PDB entry 7V2Y | electron microscopy, 3.40 A resolution | chains A and B of the 6 polymer chains in the assembly

# Chain A
Molecule: THO complex subunit HPR1
Organism: Saccharomyces cerevisiae S288c
UniProtKB: P17629 (HPR1_YEAST); residues 1-752 here = UniProt positions 1-752
Amino-acid sequence (752 residues; each row starts with the number of its first residue):
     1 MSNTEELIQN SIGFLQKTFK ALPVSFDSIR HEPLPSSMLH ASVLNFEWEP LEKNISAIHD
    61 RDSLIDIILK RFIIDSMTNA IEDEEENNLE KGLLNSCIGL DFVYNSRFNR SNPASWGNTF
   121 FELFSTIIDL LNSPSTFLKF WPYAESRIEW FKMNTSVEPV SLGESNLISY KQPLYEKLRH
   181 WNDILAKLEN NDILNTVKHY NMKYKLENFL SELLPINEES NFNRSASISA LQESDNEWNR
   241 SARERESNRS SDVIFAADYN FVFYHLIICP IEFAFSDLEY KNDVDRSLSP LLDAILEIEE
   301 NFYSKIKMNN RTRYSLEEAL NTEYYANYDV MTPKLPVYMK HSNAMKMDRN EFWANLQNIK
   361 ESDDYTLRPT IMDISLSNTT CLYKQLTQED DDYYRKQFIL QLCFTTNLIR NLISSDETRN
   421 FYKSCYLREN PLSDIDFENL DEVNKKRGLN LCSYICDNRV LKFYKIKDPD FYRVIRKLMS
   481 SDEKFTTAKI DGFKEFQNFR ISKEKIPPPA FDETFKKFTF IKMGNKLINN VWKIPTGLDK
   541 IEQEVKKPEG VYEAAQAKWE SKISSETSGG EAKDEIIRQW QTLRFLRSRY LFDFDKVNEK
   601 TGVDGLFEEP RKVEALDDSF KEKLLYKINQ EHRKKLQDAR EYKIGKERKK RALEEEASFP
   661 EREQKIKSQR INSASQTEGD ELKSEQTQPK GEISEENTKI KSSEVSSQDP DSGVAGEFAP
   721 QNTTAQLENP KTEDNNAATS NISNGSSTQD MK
Unresolved in the structure: 1, 566-573, 603-752
UniProt features mapped onto this chain:
  - modified residue: Ser-234 (Phosphoserine)

# Chain B
Molecule: THO complex subunit 2
Organism: Saccharomyces cerevisiae S288c
UniProtKB: P53552 (THO2_YEAST); residue numbers follow UniProt; this construct covers 1-1597
Amino-acid sequence (1597 residues; row label = number of the first residue in the row):
     1 MAEQTLLSKL NALSQKVIPP ASPSQASILT EEVIRNWPER SKTLCSDFTA LESNDEKEDW
    61 LRTLFIELFD FINKNDENSP LKLSDVASFT NELVNHERQV SQASIVGKMF IAVSSTVPNI
   121 NDLTTISLCK LIPSLHEELF KFSWISSKLL NKEQTTLLRH LLKKSKYELK KYNLLVENSV
   181 GYGQLVALLI LAYYDPDNFS KVSAYLKEIY HIMGKYSLDS IRTLDVILNV SSQFITEGYK
   241 FFIALLRKSD SWPSSHVANN SNYSSLNEGG NMIAANIISF NLSQYNEEVD KENYERYMDM
   301 CCILLKNGFV NFYSIWDNVK PEMEFLQEYI QNLETELEEE STKGVENPLA MAAALSTENE
   361 TDEDNALVVN DDVNMKDKIS EETNADIESK GKQKTQQDIL LFGKIKLLER LLIHGCVIPV
   421 IHVLKQYPKV LYVSESLSRY LGRVFEYLLN PLYTSMTSSG ESKDMATALM ITRIDNGILA
   481 HKPRLIHKYK THEPFESLEL NSSYVFYYSE WNSNLTPFAS VNDLFENSHI YLSIIGPYLG
   541 RIPTLLSKIS RIGVADIQKN HGSESLHVTI DKWIDYVRKF IFPATSLLQN NPIATSEVYE
   601 LMKFFPFEKR YFIYNEMMTK LSQDILPLKV SFNKAEREAK SILKALSIDT IAKESRRFAK
   661 LISTNPLASL VPAVKQIENY DKVSELVVYT TKYFNDFAYD VLQFVLLLRL TYNRPAVQFD
   721 GVNQAMWVQR LSIFIAGLAK NCPNMDISNI ITYILKTLHN GNIIAVSILK ELIITVGGIR
   781 DLNEVNMKQL LMLNSGSPLK QYARHLIYDF RDDNSVISSR LTSFFTDQSA ISEIILLLYT
   841 LNLKANTQNS HYKILSTRCD EMNTLLWSFI ELIKHCLKGK AFEENVLPFV ELNNRFHLST
   901 PWTFHIWRDY LDNQLNSNEN FSIDELIEGA EFSDVDLTKI SKDLFTTFWR LSLYDIHFDK
   961 SLYDERKNAL SGENTGHMSN RKKHLIQNQI KDILVTGISH QRAFKKTSEF ISEKSNVWNK
  1021 DCGEDQIKIF LQNCVVPRVL FSPSDALFSS FFIFMAFRTE NLMSILNTCI TSNILKTLLF
  1081 CCTSSEAGNL GLFFTDVLKK LEKMRLNGDF NDQASRKLYE WHSVITEQVI DLLSEKNYMS
  1141 IRNGIEFMKH VTSVFPVVKA HIQLVYTTLE ENLINEERED IKLPSSALIG HLKARLKDAL
  1201 ELDEFCTLTE EEAEQKRIRE MELEEIKNYE TACQNEQKQV ALRKQLELNK SQRLQNDPPK
  1261 SVASGSAGLN SKDRYTYSRN EPVIPTKPSS SQWSYSKVTR HVDDINHYLA TNHLQKAISL
  1321 VENDDETRNL RKLSKQNMPI FDFRNSTLEI FERYFRTLIQ NPQNPDFAEK IDSLKRYIKN
  1381 ISREPYPDTT SSYSEAAAPE YTKRSSRYSG NAGGKDGYGS SNYRGPSNDR SAPKNIKPIS
  1441 SYAHKRSELP TRPSKSKTYN DRSRALRPTG PDRGDGFDQR DNRLREEYKK NSSQRSQLRF
  1501 PEKPFQEGKD SSKANPYQAS SYKRDSPSEN EEKPNKRFKK DETIRNKFQT QDYRNTRDSG
  1561 AAHRANENQR YNGNRKSNTQ ALPQGPKGGN YVSRYQR
Unresolved in the structure: 362-390, 1256-1597

# Interface between chain A and chain B
Contacting residue pairs - 227 pairs, chain A then chain B:
  Glu-145(A) with Asp-250(B)
  Leu-162(A) with Gly-269(B); Met-272(B), hydrophobic
  Ser-169(A) with Tyr-167(B)
  Tyr-175(A) with Tyr-167(B), hydrogen bond (backbone-side chain)
  Leu-178(A) with Tyr-167(B)
  Arg-179(A) with Lys-166(B); Tyr-167(B)
  Asn-182(A) with Leu-169(B)
  Glu-189(A) with Ser-217(B), hydrogen bond
  Tyr-200(A) with His-211(B); Lys-215(B)
  Lys-203(A) with Gly-214(B), hydrogen bond (side chain-backbone); Lys-215(B); Ser-217(B), hydrogen bond
  Tyr-204(A) with Tyr-210(B); Met-213(B), hydrophobic
  Lys-205(A) with Asp-250(B), salt bridge
  Glu-207(A) with Met-213(B); Leu-218(B)
  Asn-208(A) with Ser-220(B), hydrogen bond
  Leu-210(A) with Leu-169(B), hydrophobic
  Ser-211(A) with Lys-171(B), hydrogen bond; Asp-219(B)
  Glu-212(A) with Ser-220(B), hydrogen bond; Ile-273(B)
  Ile-216(A) with Ile-221(B), hydrophobic
  Glu-219(A) with Lys-163(B), salt bridge
  Ser-220(A) with Tyr-167(B); Leu-169(B)
  Asn-221(A) with Leu-169(B); Lys-171(B), hydrogen bond
  Phe-222(A) with Asn-173(B), hydrogen bond (backbone-side chain)
  Asn-223(A) with Glu-168(B); Lys-171(B); Asn-173(B); Glu-177(B), hydrogen bond
  Arg-224(A) with Glu-168(B)
  Ser-225(A) with Lys-164(B)
  Ala-226(A) with Glu-177(B)
  Ser-227(A) with Tyr-172(B); Glu-177(B)
  Ile-228(A) with Glu-177(B)
  Ser-229(A) with Tyr-172(B); Glu-177(B), hydrogen bond (side chain-backbone); Asn-178(B)
  Gln-232(A) with Glu-177(B); Asn-178(B); Ser-179(B), hydrogen bond (side chain-backbone); Val-180(B), hydrogen bond (side chain-backbone)
  Ser-234(A) with Val-180(B); Tyr-216(B)
  Phe-263(A) with Val-180(B), hydrophobic
  Ile-267(A) with Ser-179(B)
  Glu-323(A) with Arg-473(B), salt bridge; Lys-482(B), salt bridge
  Tyr-324(A) with Arg-473(B); Asn-501(B)
  Tyr-328(A) with His-487(B); Asn-501(B)
  Arg-349(A) with Asp-197(B), salt bridge
  Asn-350(A) with Ser-200(B)
  Trp-353(A) with Asp-197(B), hydrogen bond
  Gln-357(A) with Ala-204(B); Lys-207(B)
  Glu-361(A) with Lys-207(B)
  Thr-370(A) with Gln-184(B), hydrogen bond; Glu-208(B); His-211(B)
  Ile-371(A) with Glu-208(B), hydrogen bond (backbone-side chain)
  Met-372(A) with Gln-184(B); Ala-187(B); Leu-188(B), hydrophobic; Leu-191(B), hydrophobic
  Asp-373(A) with Lys-215(B), salt bridge
  Tyr-393(A) with Ala-187(B); Ile-190(B); Leu-191(B); Tyr-194(B)
  Gln-397(A) with Gly-183(B); Gln-184(B)
  Leu-400(A) with Val-186(B), hydrophobic
  Gln-401(A) with Ser-179(B), hydrogen bond (backbone-side chain); Val-180(B)
  Phe-404(A) with Leu-175(B); Val-176(B)
  Thr-405(A) with Val-176(B)
  Leu-408(A) with Val-176(B), hydrophobic
  Arg-428(A) with Leu-157(B); His-160(B)
  Asp-470(A) with Tyr-194(B), hydrogen bond
  Arg-473(A) with Gln-233(B); Glu-292(B), salt bridge; Asn-293(B); Arg-296(B)
  Arg-476(A) with Val-289(B)
  Lys-477(A) with Asn-229(B)
  Leu-478(A) with Leu-175(B), hydrophobic; Val-186(B), hydrophobic
  Ser-480(A) with Val-289(B)
  Ser-481(A) with Arg-222(B)
  Asp-482(A) with Leu-174(B); Leu-175(B); Arg-222(B), salt bridge
  Glu-483(A) with Glu-287(B)
  Lys-484(A) with Phe-280(B); Asn-281(B); Gln-284(B); Asp-290(B), salt bridge
  Phe-485(A) with Arg-222(B); Asp-225(B)
  Thr-486(A) with Leu-174(B)
  Lys-489(A) with Asn-173(B); Leu-174(B); Glu-177(B)
  Glu-495(A) with Phe-280(B)
  Phe-496(A) with Asn-276(B)
  Phe-499(A) with Ala-275(B); Asn-276(B); Ser-314(B); Asn-318(B)
  Arg-500(A) with Asp-317(B); Asn-318(B), hydrogen bond (backbone-side chain)
  Ser-502(A) with Asn-267(B); Asp-317(B), hydrogen bond
  Glu-504(A) with Asn-267(B), hydrogen bond (backbone-side chain)
  Lys-505(A) with Glu-268(B), salt bridge
  Ile-506(A) with Tyr-263(B); Ser-264(B), hydrogen bond (backbone-side chain); Asn-267(B); His-422(B)
  Pro-508(A) with Tyr-263(B), hydrophobic; Ser-264(B)
  Pro-509(A) with Tyr-263(B); Lys-425(B)
  Ala-510(A) with Lys-425(B), hydrogen bond (backbone-side chain)
  Phe-511(A) with Tyr-263(B); Ile-421(B), hydrophobic; Lys-425(B); Ile-530(B), hydrophobic
  Asp-512(A) with His-529(B), hydrogen bond (backbone-side chain)
  Glu-513(A) with Glu-526(B); His-529(B), salt bridge
  Thr-514(A) with Lys-579(B)
  Phe-515(A) with His-529(B); Asp-575(B)
  Lys-516(A) with Asp-575(B); Arg-578(B), hydrogen bond (backbone-side chain)
  Lys-517(A) with Arg-578(B), hydrogen bond (backbone-side chain)
  Phe-518(A) with Asp-575(B); Phe-612(B), hydrophobic
  Thr-519(A) with Phe-612(B)
  Ile-521(A) with Phe-612(B)
  Lys-522(A) with Glu-608(B)
  Met-523(A) with Phe-607(B), hydrophobic; Tyr-611(B), hydrophobic; Phe-612(B)
  Gly-524(A) with Tyr-611(B); Asn-615(B), hydrogen bond (backbone-side chain)
  Asn-525(A) with Asn-615(B); Leu-708(B)
  Leu-527(A) with Thr-711(B)
  Ile-528(A) with Phe-704(B), hydrophobic
  Val-531(A) with Thr-711(B); Tyr-753(B), hydrophobic; Lys-756(B)
  Trp-532(A) with Phe-607(B), hydrophobic; Asn-749(B); Thr-752(B)
  Ile-534(A) with Lys-756(B)
  Thr-536(A) with Lys-756(B); His-759(B)
  Leu-538(A) with Ser-832(B); Leu-836(B), hydrophobic; Phe-896(B)
  Ile-541(A) with Leu-836(B); Leu-837(B), hydrophobic; Thr-840(B)
  Glu-542(A) with Arg-895(B), salt bridge; Phe-896(B)
  Val-545(A) with Phe-896(B), hydrophobic; His-897(B)
  Lys-546(A) with His-897(B), hydrogen bond (backbone-side chain)
  Lys-547(A) with His-897(B); Ser-933(B)
  Pro-548(A) with His-897(B)
  Glu-549(A) with Ser-933(B)
  Asp-574(A) with Tyr-852(B), hydrogen bond
  Ile-576(A) with Lys-1136(B)
  Ile-577(A) with Tyr-852(B), hydrophobic
  Trp-580(A) with Leu-855(B), hydrophobic; Phe-1080(B), hydrogen bond (side chain-backbone); Cys-1081(B); Cys-1082(B); Met-1139(B)
  Gln-581(A) with Asn-846(B), hydrogen bond (side chain-backbone); Thr-847(B)
  Leu-583(A) with Cys-1081(B)
  Arg-584(A) with Asn-846(B); Glu-1086(B), salt bridge
  Phe-585(A) with Leu-843(B), hydrophobic; Asn-846(B)
  Arg-587(A) with Leu-1040(B); Cys-1081(B), hydrogen bond (side chain-backbone); Cys-1082(B); Glu-1086(B), salt bridge
  Ser-588(A) with Asn-1033(B)
  Arg-589(A) with Ser-933(B), hydrogen bond (side chain-backbone); Asp-934(B), hydrogen bond (side chain-backbone); Val-935(B); Gln-1032(B), hydrogen bond (backbone-side chain)
  Leu-591(A) with Gln-1032(B), hydrogen bond (backbone-side chain); Val-1036(B), hydrophobic; Ile-1074(B); Leu-1078(B), hydrophobic
  Phe-592(A) with Lys-1028(B); Leu-1031(B), hydrophobic; Gln-1032(B); Thr-1068(B)
  Phe-594(A) with Asn-1073(B); Thr-1077(B)
  Asp-595(A) with Asn-1073(B)
  Thr-601(A) with Lys-1076(B), hydrogen bond (backbone-side chain); Thr-1077(B); Glu-1135(B)
  Gly-602(A) with Glu-1135(B); Lys-1136(B)
Interface residues without a listed pair, chain A (141 interface residues in all): Gly-163, Leu-174, Val-197, Asn-201, Leu-214, Pro-270, Asp-329, Leu-335, Arg-368, Lys-396, Glu-429, Pro-431, Val-474, Asn-498, Ile-501, Pro-507, Pro-535, Gly-537, Tyr-590
Interface residues without a listed pair, chain B (153 interface residues in all): Tyr-182, Pro-196, Lys-201, Ser-203, Ile-212, Val-230, His-256, Leu-266, Ser-279, Tyr-313, Arg-484, Leu-485, Tyr-489, Phe-525, Ile-574, Lys-609, Leu-707, Tyr-712, Asn-713, Thr-757, Glu-833, Asn-849, Cys-859, Asp-936, Thr-1083

# In short
The interface between chain A and chain B involves 141 residues on one side and 153 on the other, with 37
hydrogen bonds and 14 salt bridges. Polar pairs include Lys-205(A)/Asp-250(B), Glu-219(A)/Lys-163(B) and
Glu-323(A)/Arg-473(B).
Chain A is THO complex subunit HPR1 and chain B is THO complex subunit 2, both from Saccharomyces cerevisiae
S288c; the structure, cryo-EM structure of yeast THO complex with Sub2, was determined by electron microscopy,
deposited together with 7V2W.
